PDB entry 6UQE | electron microscopy, 3.00 A resolution | chains A and F of the 22 polymer chains in the assembly

Chain A (and F):
Name: ATP-dependent Clp protease ATP-binding subunit ClpA
From: Escherichia coli K-12
Notes: chain F of this document is another copy of the same molecule, construct and numbering; everything in this record applies to it too
UniProtKB: A0A4Y9BNB2 (A0A4Y9BNB2_ECOLX); residue numbers follow UniProt; this construct covers 169-746
Amino-acid sequence (578 residues; each row starts with the number of its first residue):
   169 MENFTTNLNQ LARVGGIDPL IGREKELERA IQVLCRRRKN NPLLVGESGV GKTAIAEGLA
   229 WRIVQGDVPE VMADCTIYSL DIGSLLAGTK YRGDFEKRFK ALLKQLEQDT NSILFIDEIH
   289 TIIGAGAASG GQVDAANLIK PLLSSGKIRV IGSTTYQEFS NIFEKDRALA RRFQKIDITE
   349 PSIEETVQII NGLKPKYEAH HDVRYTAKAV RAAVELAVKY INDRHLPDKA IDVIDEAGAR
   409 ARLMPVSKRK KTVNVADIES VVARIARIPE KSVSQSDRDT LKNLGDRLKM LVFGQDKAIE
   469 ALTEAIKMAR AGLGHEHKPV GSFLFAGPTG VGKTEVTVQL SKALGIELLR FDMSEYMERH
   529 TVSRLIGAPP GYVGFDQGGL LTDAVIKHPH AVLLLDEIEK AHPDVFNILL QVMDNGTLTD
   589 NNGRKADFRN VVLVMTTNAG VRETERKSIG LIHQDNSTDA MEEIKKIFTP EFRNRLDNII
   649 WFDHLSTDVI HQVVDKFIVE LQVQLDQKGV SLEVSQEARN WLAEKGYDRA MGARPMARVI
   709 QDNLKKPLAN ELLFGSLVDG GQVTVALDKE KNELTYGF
Disordered / not traced: 609-624 (chain F: fully traced)
Residues lining bound ligands:
  - ADP (adenosine-5'-diphosphate), molecule 1: P187, L188, I189, R191, S216, G217, V218, G219, K220, T221, A222, I357, L361, P395, D396, I399
  - ADP, molecule 2: L459, V460, F461, Q463, P496, T497, G498, V499, G500, K501, T502, E503, L653, V657, V661, F665, A701, R702, M704

Chain A / chain F interface:
Contacting residue pairs - 56 pairs, chain A then chain F:
  G251(A) with N305(F), hydrogen bond (backbone-side chain)
  S252(A) with N305(F)
  A255(A) with N305(F)
  E286(A) with R335(F)
  K364(A) with R205(F)
  Y365(A) with R205(F)
  H368(A) with R204(F); R205(F)
  H369(A) with C203(F)
  D396(A) with R339(F), salt bridge
  D400(A) with R204(F), salt bridge; K207(F), salt bridge
  D403(A) with R204(F), salt bridge; R205(F), hydrogen bond (side chain-backbone); R206(F)
  E404(A) with R197(F), salt bridge; R204(F), salt bridge
  A407(A) with C203(F); R204(F)
  R410(A) with E238(F), salt bridge; V239(F)
  L411(A) with I199(F), hydrophobic; Q200(F); C203(F), hydrophobic; P237(F), hydrophobic; V239(F), hydrophobic
  P413(A) with E238(F)
  V414(A) with P237(F), hydrophobic
  E523(A) with T637(F), hydrogen bond
  R532(A) with R527(F); D572(F), salt bridge
  Q545(A) with R527(F)
  L669(A) with L481(F), hydrophobic
  Q672(A) with L481(F); G482(F), hydrogen bond (side chain-backbone)
  L673(A) with L481(F), hydrophobic
  K676(A) with A479(F), hydrogen bond (side chain-backbone); L481(F)
  R706(A) with N642(F); L644(F)
  K713(A) with M476(F); L481(F)
  K714(A) with E472(F), salt bridge; M476(F)
  A717(A) with M476(F), hydrophobic; A479(F); L481(F)
  N718(A) with E472(F), hydrogen bond
  L720(A) with R446(F); L481(F), hydrophobic
  L721(A) with R446(F), hydrogen bond (backbone-side chain); K475(F); R478(F)
  F722(A) with R446(F); K450(F), hydrogen bond (backbone-side chain)
  G723(A) with R446(F)
Interface residues without a listed pair, chain A (41 interface residues in all): S216, D249, D520, G542, G546, L548, Q709, L716
Interface residues without a listed pair, chain F (37 interface residues in all): E196, V236, A293, L449, G480, H570, P571, N575, E639

In short:
The interface between chain A and chain F involves 41 residues on one side and 37 on the other, with 8
hydrogen bonds and 9 salt bridges. Among the polar pairs are D396(A)-R339(F), D400(A)-R204(F) and
D400(A)-K207(F). Chain A binds ADP.
Both chains are ATP-dependent Clp protease ATP-binding subunit ClpA (Escherichia coli K-12). Entry 6UQE
(ClpA/ClpP Disengaged State bound to RepA-GFP) was determined by electron microscopy together with 6UQO, 6W1Z,
6W20, 6W21, 6W22, 6W23 and 6W24 from the same study.
